3UGH - chain A; structure by X-ray diffraction, 2.90 A resolution.

[Chain A]
Protein: Sucrose:(Sucrose/fructan) 6-fructosyltransferase
Source organism: Pachysandra terminalis
UniProt: E3PQS3 (E3PQS3_9MAGN); residues 1-546 here correspond to UniProt positions 110-655 (UniProt number = residue number + 109)
Chain sequence (546 residues; numbered 1 to 546; the number before each row is that of its first residue):
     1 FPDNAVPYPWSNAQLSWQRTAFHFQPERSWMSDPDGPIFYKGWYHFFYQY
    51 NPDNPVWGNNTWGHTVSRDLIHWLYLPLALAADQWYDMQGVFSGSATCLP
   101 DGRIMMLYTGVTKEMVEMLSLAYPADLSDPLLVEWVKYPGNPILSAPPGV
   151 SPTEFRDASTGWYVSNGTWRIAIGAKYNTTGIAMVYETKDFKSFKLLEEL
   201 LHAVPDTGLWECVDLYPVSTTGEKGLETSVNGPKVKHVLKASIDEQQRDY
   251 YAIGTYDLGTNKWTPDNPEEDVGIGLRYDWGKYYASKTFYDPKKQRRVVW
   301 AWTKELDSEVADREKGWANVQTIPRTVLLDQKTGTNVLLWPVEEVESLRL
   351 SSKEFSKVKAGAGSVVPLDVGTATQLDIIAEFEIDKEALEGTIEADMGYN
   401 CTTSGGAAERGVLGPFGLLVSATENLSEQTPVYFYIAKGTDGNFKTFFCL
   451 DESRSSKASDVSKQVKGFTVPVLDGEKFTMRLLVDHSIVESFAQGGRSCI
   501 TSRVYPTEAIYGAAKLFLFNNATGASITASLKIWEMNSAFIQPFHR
Unresolved in the structure: 1-6, 387-397, 439-442, 546
Cystine bridges: C401-C449
Covalently attached groups: N-acetylglucosamine (NAG) linked to N59, N178, N521; glycan linked to N400
What the authors report for this chain:
  - binding site for beta-D-fructofuranose: D33, E211, D244, Q247
  - binding site for alpha-D-glucopyranose: W57
  - specificity-determining residues: N319 (proposed by the authors, not directly observed)

[In short]
N-acetylglucosamine is covalently linked to N59, N178 and N521. The paper reports a binding site for
beta-D-fructofuranose at D33, E211 and D244 among others; a binding site for alpha-D-glucopyranose at W57.
Chain A is Sucrose:(Sucrose/fructan) 6-fructosyltransferase (Pachysandra terminalis); the structure, Crystal
structure of a 6-SST/6-SFT from Pachysandra terminalis in complex with 6-kestose, was determined by X-ray
diffraction together with 3UGF and 3UGG from the same study.
